Entry 7V0W (X-ray diffraction, 2.66 A resolution); this record covers chains C and E of the 6 polymer chains in the assembly.

Chain C:
Molecule: Cyclic GMP-AMP synthase
Source organism: Mus musculus
Notes: EC 2.7.7.86
UniProt: Q8C6L5 (CGAS_MOUSE); residues 147-507 here = UniProt positions 147-507
Chain sequence (364 residues; each row starts with the number of its first residue):
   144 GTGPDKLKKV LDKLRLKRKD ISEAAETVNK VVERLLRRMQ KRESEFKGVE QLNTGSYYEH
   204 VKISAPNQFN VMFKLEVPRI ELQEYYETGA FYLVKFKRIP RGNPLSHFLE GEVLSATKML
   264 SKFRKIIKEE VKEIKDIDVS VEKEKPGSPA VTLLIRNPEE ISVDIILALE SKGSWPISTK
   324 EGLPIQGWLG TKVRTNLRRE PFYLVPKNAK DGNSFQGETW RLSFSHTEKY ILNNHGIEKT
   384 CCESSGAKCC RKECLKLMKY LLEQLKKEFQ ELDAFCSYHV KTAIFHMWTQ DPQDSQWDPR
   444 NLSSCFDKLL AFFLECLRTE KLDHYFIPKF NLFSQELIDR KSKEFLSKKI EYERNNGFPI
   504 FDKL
Disordered / not traced: 144-148, 240-248, 253-255, 353-358, 507
Differences from the reference sequence: expression tag (144-146); engineered mutation Gln211 (Glu in Q8C6L5), Asn213 (Asp in Q8C6L5)
Bound ions: Mn2+: Gln211, Asn213 (together with GTP); Zn2+: His378, Cys384, Cys385, Cys392
Residues lining bound ligands: adenosine monophosphate / GTP: Gly198, Ser199, Glu202, Lys205, Gln211, Asn213, Met215, Ser291, Pro292, Ala293, Asp307, Ile309, Val348, Lys350, Arg364, Leu365, Ser366, Ser368, Lys402, Cys419, Ser420, Tyr421, Lys424, His467
UniProt features mapped onto this chain:
  - region: Lys372 to Lys395 (DNA-binding)
  - motif: Leu154 to Leu159 (Nuclear export signal), Asp281 to Ser291 (Nuclear localization signal)
  - binding site (GTP): Thr197, Asp307, Arg364 to Glu371
  - binding site (ATP): Ser199, Glu371, Lys402, Ser420 to Lys424
  - binding site (2',3'-cGAMP): Gly290, Asp307, Lys350, Arg364 to Ser366
  - binding site (Mg(2+)): Asp307
  - binding site (Zn(2+)): His378, Cys384, Cys385, Cys392
  - site: Arg241 (Arginine-anchor), Asp307, Ile308 (Cleavage)
  - modified residue: Lys156 (N6-lactoyllysine), Glu176 (PolyADP-ribosyl glutamic acid), Ser199 (Phosphoserine), Tyr201 (Phosphotyrosine), Glu272 (5-glutamyl polyglutamate), Ser291 (Phosphoserine), Glu302 (5-glutamyl glutamate), Lys372 (N6-acetyllysine), Lys382 (N6-acetyllysine), Lys402 (N6-acetyllysine), Ser420 (Phosphoserine), Lys491 (N6-methyllysine)
  - lipidation (S-palmitoyl cysteine): Cys392, Cys393, Cys459
  - cross-link (Glycyl lysine isopeptide (Lys-Gly)): Lys217 (interchain with G-Cter in SUMO), Lys271 (interchain with G-Cter in ubiquitin), Lys335 (interchain with G-Cter in SUMO), Lys372 (interchain with G-Cter in SUMO), Lys382 (interchain with G-Cter in SUMO), Lys399 (interchain with G-Cter in ubiquitin), Lys402 (interchain with G-Cter in ubiquitin), Lys409 (interchain with G-Cter in ubiquitin), Lys410 (interchain with G-Cter in ubiquitin), Lys464 (interchain with G-Cter in SUMO)
  - mutagenesis: Lys156 (K156Q: Mimics lactylation; knockin mice show higher mortality following HSV-1 infection), Asn172 (N172K: Induces alteration of the DNA-binding surface and leads to decreased synthesis of cyclic GMP-AMP (cGAMP); when associated with L-180), Glu176 (E176A: Abolished poly-ADP-ribosylation by PARP1, stimulating interferon production in knockin mice), Arg180 (R180L: Induces alteration of the DNA-binding surface and leads to decreased synthesis of cyclic GMP-AMP (cGAMP); when associated with K-182), Gly198 (G198A: Abolishes stimulation of interferon production; when associated with A-199), Ser199 (S199A: Abolishes stimulation of interferon production; when associated with A-199), Tyr201 (Y201E: Phosphomimetic mutant; reduced translocation to the nucleus following treatment with etoposide), Lys217 (K217R: Reduced sumoylation), Arg222 (R222E: Impaired tethering to chromatin, leading to constitutive activation in the absence of DNA), Lys238 (K238E: Does not affect interaction with nucleosomes), Lys240 (K240E: Impaired tethering to chromatin, leading to constitutive activation in the absence of DNA), Arg241 (R241E: Abolished tethering to chromatin, leading to strong constitutive activation in the absence of DNA), 28 further mutagenesis entries in UniProt
What the authors report for this chain:
  - binding site for adenosine monophosphate: Asp307, Ser366
  - catalytic residues: Asp307
  - binding site for the ligand GTP: Cys419
  - mutagenesis - E211Q/D213N/K382E: decreased binding to dsDNA
  - specificity-determining residues: His467 (proposed by the authors, not directly observed)
  - mutagenesis - R364A (33-fold), H467A: decreased catalytic activity on ATP/GTP
  - mutagenesis - H467A (2-fold): increased catalytic activity on GTP/GTP
  - specificity-determining residues: Ile309, Arg364
  - mutagenesis - R364A (10-fold): decreased catalytic activity on GTP/GTP
  - mutagenesis - R364A (4-fold): increased catalytic activity on ATP/ATP
  - mutagenesis - E211Q/D213N: abolished catalytic activity

Chain E:
Molecule: Palindromic DNA18
Sequence (18 nucleotides; numbered 1 to 18; the number before each row is that of its first residue):
     1 ATCTGTACAT GTACAGAT

How chain C and chain E interact:
Residue-residue contacts (6; chain C residue first):
  Thr334(C) with DA13(E), hydrogen bond to the phosphate
  Lys335(C) with DA13(E), phosphate contact; DC14(E), salt bridge to the phosphate
  Thr338(C) with DT12(E), hydrogen bond to the phosphate; DA13(E), hydrogen bond to the phosphate
  Arg342(C) with DG11(E), base contact

Summary:
Chain C and chain E each contribute 4 residues to their interface; the contacts include 3 hydrogen bonds and 1
salt bridge. Polar pairs include Thr334(C)-DA13(E), Thr338(C)-DT12(E) and Thr338(C)-DA13(E). The paper reports
the catalytic residue Asp307(C); R364A and H467A of chain C reduce catalytic activity on ATP/GTP; 4
substitutions were tested in all.
Here chain C is Cyclic GMP-AMP synthase (Mus musculus) and chain E is Palindromic DNA18. Entry 7V0W (Structure
of Ternary Complex of cGAS with dsDNA and Bound 5 -pppG(2,5 )pA) was determined by X-ray diffraction,
deposited together with 7UUX, 7UXW, 7UYQ, 7UYZ, 7UZR, 8EAE and 14 further entries.
